PDB entry 8SIT | X-ray diffraction, 2.91 A resolution | chains A and H of the 3 polymer chains in the assembly

[Chain A]
Name: Spike protein S1
From: Severe acute respiratory syndrome coronavirus 2
Notes: fragment: Receptor binding domain
UniProtKB: P0DTC2 (SPIKE_SARS2); residue numbers follow UniProt; this construct covers 333-530
Sequence (205 residues; each row starts with the number of its first residue):
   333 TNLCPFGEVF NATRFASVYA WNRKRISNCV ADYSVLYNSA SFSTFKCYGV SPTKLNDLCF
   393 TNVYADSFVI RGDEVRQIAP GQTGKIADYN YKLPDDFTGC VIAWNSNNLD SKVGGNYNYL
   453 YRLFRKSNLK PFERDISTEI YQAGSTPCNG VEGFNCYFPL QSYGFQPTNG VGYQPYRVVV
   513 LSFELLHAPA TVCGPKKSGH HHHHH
Not modelled in the structure: 333, 529-537
Construct notes: expression tag (531-537)
UniProt features mapped onto this chain:
  - region: Arg-403 to Asp-405 (Integrin-binding motif), Asn-448 to Phe-456 (Immunodominant HLA epitope recognized by the CD8+)
  - glycosylation: Asn-343 (N-linked (GlcNAc...) (complex) asparagine)
  - natural variant: Gly-339 (G339D: In strain: Omicron/BA.1, Omicron/BA.2 and 4 more; G339H: In strain: Omicron/BA.2.75, Omicron/XBB.1.5 and 1 more), Arg-346 (R346K: In strain: Mu/B.1.621; R346T: In strain: Omicron/BQ.1.1, Omicron/XBB.1.5 and 1 more), Leu-368 (L368I: In strain: Omicron/XBB.1.5, Omicron/EG.5.1), Ser-371 (S371F: In strain: Omicron/BA.2, Omicron/BA.2.12.1 and 6 more; S371L: In strain: Omicron/BA.1), Ser-373 (S373P: In strain: Omicron/BA.1, Omicron/BA.2 and 7 more), Ser-375 (S375F: In strain: Omicron/BA.1, Omicron/BA.2 and 7 more), Thr-376 (T376A: In strain: Omicron/BA.2, Omicron/BA.2.12.1 and 5 more), Asp-405 (D405N: In strain: Omicron/BA.2, Omicron/BA.2.12.1 and 6 more), Arg-408 (R408S: In strain: Omicron/BA.2, Omicron/BA.2.12.1 and 6 more), Lys-417 (K417N: In strain: Beta/B.1.351, Omicron/BA.1 and 8 more; K417T: In strain: Gamma/P.1), Asn-440 (N440K: In strain: Omicron/BA.1, Omicron/BA.2 and 7 more), Lys-444 (K444T: In strain: Omicron/BQ.1.1), 16 further natural variant entries in UniProt
  - mutagenesis: Asn-343 (N343Q: Reduced viral infectivity), Leu-452 (L452R: Increased resistance to neutralizing antibodies. Decreases HLA binding to NF9 epitope. Increased binding affinity to human ACE2), Tyr-453 (Y453F: Decreased HLA binding to NF9 epitope. Increased binding affinity to human ACE2), Ala-475 (A475V: Increased resistance to neutralizing antibodies), Val-483 (V483A: Increased resistance to neutralizing antibodies), Glu-484 (E484D: Increased replication in human TMEM106B overexpressing cells), Phe-490 (F490L: Increased resistance to neutralizing antibodies and human covalescent sera neutralization), Gln-493 (Q493N: Reduced host ACE2-binding affinity in vitro; Q493Y: Reduced host ACE2-binding affinity in vitro), Asn-501 (N501T: Reduced host ACE2-binding affinity in vitro; N501Y: Increased binding affinity to human ACE2), His-519 (H519P: Increased resistance to human covalescent sera neutralization)
Disulfides: Cys-336/Cys-361, Cys-379/Cys-432, Cys-391/Cys-525, Cys-480/Cys-488
Glycans and other covalent adducts: N-acetylglucosamine (NAG) linked to Asn-343
What the authors report for this chain:
  - post-translational modification sites: Asn-343

[Chain H]
Name: CC84.24 fab heavy chain
From: Homo sapiens
Notes: antibody fragment or engineered binder
Sequence (231 residues; each row starts with the number of its first residue; a row labelled like 82A-82C holds insertion residues (82A, then the next letters in order)):
     1 EVQLVESGGG LVKPGGSLRL SCAASGFTFS PYSMNWVRQA PGKGLEWVSS IR
   52A S
    53 SGNYISYADS VKGRFTISRD NAKNSLYLQM
82A-82C NSL
    83 RAEDMAVYYC ARAGRDYY
100A-100K DRSGYQRFPGF
   101 DYWGQGTLVT VSSASTKGPS VFPLAPSSKS TSGGTAALGC LVKDYFPEPV TVSWNSGALT
   161 SGVHTFPAVL QSSGLYSLSS VVTVPSSSLG TQTYICNVNH KPSNTKVDKR VEPKSC
Not modelled in the structure: 129-132, 189-191, 214-216
Disulfides: Cys-22/Cys-92, Cys-140/Cys-196

[Chain A / chain H interface]
Contacting residue pairs (30; chain A residue first):
  Leu-368(A) / Arg-100B(H)
  Tyr-369(A) / Arg-100B(H)  hydrogen bond (backbone-side chain)
  Ser-371(A) / Arg-100B(H)  hydrogen bond (backbone-side chain)
  Phe-377(A) / Asp-100A(H)
  Phe-377(A) / Arg-100B(H)
  Lys-378(A) / Tyr-99(H)
  Cys-379(A) / Tyr-99(H)
  Cys-379(A) / Tyr-100(H)  hydrogen bond (backbone-backbone)
  Tyr-380(A) / Arg-97(H)
  Tyr-380(A) / Asp-98(H)
  Tyr-380(A) / Tyr-99(H)  hydrophobic
  Val-382(A) / Tyr-100(H)
  Ser-383(A) / Gly-100D(H)
  Pro-384(A) / Tyr-100(H)
  Pro-384(A) / Asp-100A(H)
  Pro-384(A) / Arg-100B(H)
  Pro-384(A) / Gly-100D(H)
  Thr-385(A) / Ser-100C(H)
  Pro-412(A) / Tyr-32(H)
  Gly-413(A) / Tyr-32(H)  hydrogen bond (backbone-side chain)
  Gly-413(A) / Arg-94(H)  hydrogen bond (backbone-side chain)
  Gly-413(A) / Asp-101(H)
  Thr-415(A) / Tyr-102(H)
  Asp-420(A) / Glu-1(H)
  Asp-427(A) / Thr-28(H)
  Asp-427(A) / Pro-31(H)
  Asp-427(A) / Tyr-32(H)  hydrogen bond
  Asp-427(A) / Arg-97(H)  hydrogen bond (backbone-side chain)
  Phe-429(A) / Arg-97(H)  hydrogen bond (backbone-side chain)
  Asn-460(A) / Glu-1(H)
Interface residues without a listed pair, chain A (21 interface residues in all): Ala-372, Gln-414, Asp-428

[In short]
21 residues of chain A and 15 residues of chain H are in contact; the contacts include 8 hydrogen bonds. Polar
contacts include Tyr-369(A)/Arg-100B(H), Ser-371(A)/Arg-100B(H) and Gly-413(A)/Tyr-32(H). Covalently linked
N-acetylglucosamine: at Asn-343(A). UniProt lists 10 mutagenesis sites on chain A. The paper reports a
modification site at Asn-343(A).
Here chain A is Spike protein S1 (Severe acute respiratory syndrome coronavirus 2) and chain H is CC84.24 fab
heavy chain (Homo sapiens). Entry 8SIT (Crystal structure of SARS-CoV-2 spike receptor-binding domain in
complex with broadly neutralizing antibody CC84.24 Fab) was determined by X-ray diffraction together with
8SDF, 8SDH and 8SIR from the same study.
